PDB entry 5FR7 | X-ray diffraction, 1.95 A resolution | chains A and B

== Chain A (and B) ==
Protein: AMYR
Source organism: Erwinia amylovora
Notes: chain B of this document is another copy of the same molecule, construct and numbering; everything in this record applies to it too
Reference sequence: D4I047 (D4I047_ERWAC); residue numbers follow UniProt; this construct covers 1-161
Sequence (163 residues; row label = number of the first residue in the row; numbers below 1 keep their minus sign (Gly-1 is residue -1)):
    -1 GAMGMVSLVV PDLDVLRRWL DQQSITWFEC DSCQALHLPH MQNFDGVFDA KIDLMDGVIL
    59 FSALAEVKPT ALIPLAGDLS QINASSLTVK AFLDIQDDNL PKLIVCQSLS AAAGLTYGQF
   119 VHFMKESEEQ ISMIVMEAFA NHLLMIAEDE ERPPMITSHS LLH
Disordered / not traced: -1, 145-161 (chain B: -1, 146-161)
Construct notes: expression tag (-1 to 0); cloning artifact (2)
Disulfide bonds: Cys28-Cys31
What the authors report for this chain:
  - contacts within the chain: Cys31-His35

== How chain A and chain B interact ==
Contacting residue pairs (54):
  Ala0(A) - Leu6(B)
  Met1(A) - Leu6(B)  hydrogen bond (backbone-backbone)
  Met1(A) - Val8(B)  hydrophobic
  Met1(A) - Ala111(B)
  Met1(A) - Gly112(B)
  Gly2(A) - Val4(B)
  Gly2(A) - Ser5(B)
  Gly2(A) - Leu6(B)  hydrogen bond (backbone-backbone)
  Met3(A) - Met3(B)
  Met3(A) - Val4(B)
  Met3(A) - Ser5(B)
  Val4(A) - Met3(B)
  Val4(A) - Val4(B)  hydrogen bond (backbone-backbone)
  Ser5(A) - Ala0(B)
  Ser5(A) - Gly2(B)
  Leu6(A) - Thr114(B)
  Met53(A) - Leu85(B)
  Val56(A) - Thr86(B)
  Val56(A) - Glu124(B)
  Leu58(A) - Leu85(B)
  Leu77(A) - Ser78(B)
  Ser78(A) - Leu77(B)
  Ser78(A) - Phe90(B)
  Ser78(A) - Leu91(B)  hydrogen bond (side chain-backbone)
  Asn81(A) - Lys88(B)  hydrogen bond (backbone-side chain)
  Ala82(A) - Phe90(B)  hydrophobic
  Ser84(A) - Lys88(B)  hydrogen bond (backbone-side chain)
  Leu85(A) - Met53(B)
  Leu85(A) - Leu58(B)
  Leu85(A) - Ser106(B)
  Thr86(A) - Val56(B)
  Thr86(A) - Ser106(B)
  Thr86(A) - Ser108(B)
  Val87(A) - Lys88(B)  hydrogen bond (backbone-side chain)
  Lys88(A) - Asn81(B)  hydrogen bond (side chain-backbone)
  Lys88(A) - Ser84(B)  hydrogen bond (side chain-backbone)
  Lys88(A) - Val87(B)  hydrogen bond (side chain-backbone)
  Phe90(A) - Ser78(B)
  Phe90(A) - Ala82(B)  hydrophobic
  Leu91(A) - Ser78(B)  hydrogen bond (backbone-side chain)
  Ser106(A) - Leu85(B)
  Ser106(A) - Thr86(B)
  Ser108(A) - Thr86(B)
  Ser108(A) - Glu124(B)  hydrogen bond
  Ala111(A) - His120(B)
  Gly112(A) - Gln117(B)  hydrogen bond (backbone-side chain)
  Leu113(A) - Gln117(B)
  Gln117(A) - Leu6(B)
  Gln117(A) - Gly112(B)  hydrogen bond (side chain-backbone)
  Gln117(A) - Leu113(B)
  Gln117(A) - Gln117(B)  hydrogen bond
  His120(A) - Ala110(B)
  His120(A) - Ala111(B)
  Glu124(A) - Ser108(B)  hydrogen bond
Interface residues without a listed pair, chain A (33 interface residues in all): Asp54, Gln105, Ala110, Gly116
Interface residues without a listed pair, chain B (36 interface residues in all): Met1, Asp54, Ala89, Gln105, Gly116

== Overview ==
The interface between chain A and chain B involves 33 residues on one side and 36 on the other, with 16
hydrogen bonds. Polar pairs include Ser78(A)-Leu91(B), Asn81(A)-Lys88(B) and Ser84(A)-Lys88(B). The paper
reports contacts within the chain involving Cys28(A), Cys31(A) and His35(A).
Both chains are AMYR (Erwinia amylovora). Entry 5FR7 (Erwinia amylovora AmyR amylovoran repressor, a member of
the YbjN protein family) was determined by X-ray diffraction.
